8BH1 - chains D and E of the 5 polymer chains in the assembly; structure by electron microscopy, 3.80 A resolution.

== Chain D ==
Molecule: Cell division protein FtsL
Organism: Pseudomonas aeruginosa PAO1
UniProt: Q9HVZ6 (FTSL_PSEAE); residues 1-97 here = UniProt positions 1-97
Amino-acid sequence (97 residues; numbered 1 to 97; the number before each row is that of its first residue):
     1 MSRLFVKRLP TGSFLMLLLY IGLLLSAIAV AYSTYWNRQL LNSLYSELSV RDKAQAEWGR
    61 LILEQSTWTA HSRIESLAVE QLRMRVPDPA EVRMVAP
Unresolved in the structure: 1-11, 97

== Chain E ==
Molecule: Cell division protein FtsB
Organism: Pseudomonas aeruginosa PAO1
UniProt: Q9HXZ6 (FTSB_PSEAE); numbering as in UniProt (aligned over 1-94)
Amino-acid sequence (108 residues; row label = number of the first residue in the row):
     1 MRLRSPYWLF VVLILALAGL QYRLWVGDGS LAQVRDLQKQ IADQHGENER LLERNRILEA
    61 EVAELKKGTE TVEERARHEL GMVKDGETLY QLAKGGSSGG SSHHHHHH
Unresolved in the structure: 1-6, 94-108
Construct notes: expression tag (95-108)

== Chain D / chain E interface ==
Residue-residue contacts (93):
  Met16(D) with Leu9(E), hydrophobic; Phe10(E), hydrophobic
  Leu19(D) with Leu13(E), hydrophobic; Ile14(E), hydrophobic
  Leu23(D) with Leu13(E); Ala16(E), hydrophobic; Leu17(E); Leu20(E)
  Ser26(D) with Leu20(E); Gln21(E); Leu24(E)
  Ala27(D) with Leu20(E), hydrophobic
  Ala29(D) with Leu24(E), hydrophobic
  Val30(D) with Leu20(E); Leu24(E), hydrophobic
  Ser33(D) with Gly29(E), hydrogen bond (side chain-backbone); Leu31(E)
  Thr34(D) with Gly29(E)
  Trp36(D) with Val34(E), hydrophobic
  Asn37(D) with Asp28(E), hydrogen bond (side chain-backbone); Gly29(E); Ser30(E); Gln33(E); Val34(E), hydrogen bond (side chain-backbone)
  Leu40(D) with Leu37(E), hydrophobic; Ile41(E)
  Leu41(D) with Leu37(E), hydrophobic
  Ser43(D) with Ile41(E)
  Leu44(D) with Leu37(E), hydrophobic; Gln40(E); Ile41(E), hydrophobic
  Glu47(D) with Ile41(E); Gln44(E); His45(E), hydrogen bond (side chain-backbone); Asn48(E)
  Arg51(D) with Gln44(E); Glu47(E), salt bridge; Asn48(E)
  Ala54(D) with Leu51(E), hydrophobic; Leu52(E), hydrophobic; Asn55(E), hydrogen bond (backbone-side chain)
  Gln55(D) with Leu51(E)
  Trp58(D) with Arg54(E); Asn55(E); Leu58(E)
  Leu61(D) with Asn55(E); Leu58(E), hydrophobic; Glu59(E); Val62(E), hydrophobic
  Ile62(D) with Leu58(E), hydrophobic
  Gln65(D) with Leu58(E); Arg75(E)
  Trp68(D) with Leu65(E), hydrophobic; Lys66(E)
  Thr69(D) with Arg75(E), hydrogen bond
  His71(D) with Glu79(E), salt bridge; Leu80(E)
  Ile74(D) with Val72(E), hydrophobic; Arg75(E); Ala76(E); Glu79(E)
  Glu75(D) with Leu80(E)
  Leu77(D) with Thr69(E); Val72(E), hydrophobic
  Ala78(D) with Ala76(E), hydrophobic; Met82(E), hydrophobic
  Val79(D) with Met82(E), hydrophobic
  Leu82(D) with Glu73(E); Lys84(E)
  Arg83(D) with Asp85(E)
  Met84(D) with Glu73(E); Arg77(E); Met82(E); Val83(E); Lys84(E)
  Arg85(D) with Met82(E); Val83(E), hydrogen bond (backbone-backbone); Lys84(E); Asp85(E)
  Pro87(D) with Gly81(E); Leu89(E), hydrophobic
  Val92(D) with Leu89(E); Gln91(E)
  Arg93(D) with Thr88(E); Leu89(E), hydrogen bond (backbone-backbone); Tyr90(E), hydrogen bond; Gln91(E), hydrogen bond (backbone-backbone)
  Met94(D) with Gln91(E); Ala93(E), hydrophobic
  Val95(D) with Gln91(E), hydrogen bond (backbone-backbone); Leu92(E); Ala93(E), hydrogen bond (backbone-backbone)
  Ala96(D) with Ala93(E)
Also at the interface, not in a pair above, chain D (48 interface residues in all): Gly12, Tyr20, Leu48, Val50, Glu57, Val86, Glu91
Also at the interface, not in a pair above, chain E (53 interface residues in all): Gln38, Glu61, Glu87
The authors on this interface:
  - specific contacts: Glu79(E)-His71(D), Leu80(E)-His71(D)

== Summary ==
The interface between chain D and chain E involves 48 residues on one side and 53 on the other, with 12
hydrogen bonds and 2 salt bridges. Among the polar pairs are Arg51(D)-Glu47(E), His71(D)-Glu79(E) and
Ser33(D)-Gly29(E). The paper describes contacts between Glu79(E) and His71(D) and Leu80(E) and His71(D).
Chain D is Cell division protein FtsL and chain E is Cell division protein FtsB, both from Pseudomonas
aeruginosa PAO1; the structure, Core divisome complex FtsWIQBL from Pseudomonas aeruginosa, was determined by
electron microscopy.
